5FCR - chain A; structure by X-ray diffraction, 1.25 A resolution.

[Chain A]
Molecule: Complement factor D
Source organism: Mus musculus
Notes: EC 3.4.21.46
UniProt: P03953 (CFAD_MOUSE); the construct lacks a stretch of the UniProt sequence and is renumbered around it, so the offset changes along the chain: 16-36 = UniProt 26-46; 38-61 = UniProt 47-70; 62-115 = UniProt 75-128; 118-124 = UniProt 129-135; 6 more segments
Amino-acid sequence (234 residues; row label = number of the first residue in the row; note: 8 numbers in that range are skipped by the numbering (no residue carries them; nothing is unmodelled there); a row labelled like 61A-61D holds insertion residues (61A, then the next letters in order)):
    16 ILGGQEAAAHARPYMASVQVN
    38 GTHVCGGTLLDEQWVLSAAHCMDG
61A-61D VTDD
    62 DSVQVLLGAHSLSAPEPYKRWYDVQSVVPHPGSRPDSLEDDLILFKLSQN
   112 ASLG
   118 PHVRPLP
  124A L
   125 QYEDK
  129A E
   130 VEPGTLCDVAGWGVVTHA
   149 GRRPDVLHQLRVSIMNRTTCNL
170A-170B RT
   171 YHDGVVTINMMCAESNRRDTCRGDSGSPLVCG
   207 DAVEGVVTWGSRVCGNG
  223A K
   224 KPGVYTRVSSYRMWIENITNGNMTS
Not modelled in the structure: 245-248
Disulfides: Cys42-Cys58, Cys136-Cys201, Cys168-Cys182, Cys191-Cys220
From the paper describing this entry:
  - conformationally variable residues (loop rearrangement): Trp215 to Arg218
  - specificity-determining residues: Gly216

[Overview]
From the paper: the specificity determinant Gly216; conformational variability at Trp215.
Chain A is Complement factor D (Mus musculus); the structure, Mouse complement factor D, was determined by
X-ray diffraction (same publication as 5FAH, 5FBE, 5FBI and 5FCK).
